3FRR - chain A; structure by X-ray diffraction, 1.80 A resolution.

== Chain A ==
Molecule: Uncharacterized protein KIAA0174
Organism: Homo sapiens
UniProt: P53990 (K0174_HUMAN); residues 1-189 here = UniProt positions 1-189
Sequence (191 residues; numbered -1 to 189; the number before each row is that of its first residue; numbers below 1 keep their minus sign (Gly-1 is residue -1)):
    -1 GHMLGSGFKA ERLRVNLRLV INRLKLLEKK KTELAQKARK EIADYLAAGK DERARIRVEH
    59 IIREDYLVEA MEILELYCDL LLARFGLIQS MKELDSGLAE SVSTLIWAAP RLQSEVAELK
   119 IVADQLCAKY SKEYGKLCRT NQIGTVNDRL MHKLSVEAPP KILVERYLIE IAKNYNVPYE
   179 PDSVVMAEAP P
Disordered / not traced: -1 to 1, 188-189
Differences from the reference sequence: expression tag (-1 to 0)
UniProt features mapped onto this chain:
  - modified residue: Ser4 (Phosphoserine), Tyr43 (Phosphotyrosine)
Reported in the primary citation:
  - mutagenesis - E39A, Y43D, K48D, R51D, I54D, R55D: unchanged binding to CHMP1B
  - mutagenesis - E67A: decreased binding to CHMP1B
  - mutagenesis - V56D, I60D, L166D, I169D: abolished binding to CHMP1B

== In short ==
The paper reports that V56D, I60D and L166D, among others, abolish binding to CHMP1B; E67A reduces binding to
CHMP1B; 11 substitutions were tested in all.
Chain A is Uncharacterized protein KIAA0174 (Homo sapiens); the structure, Structure of human IST1(NTD) -
(residues 1-189)(P21), was determined by X-ray diffraction (same publication as 3FRT and 3FRV).
